Entry 6WMU (electron microscopy, 3.18 A resolution); this record covers chains F and G of the 12 polymer chains in the assembly.

== Chain F ==
Name: RNA polymerase sigma factor RpoD
Organism: Escherichia coli
UniProtKB: Q0P6L9 (Q0P6L9_ECOLX); numbering as in UniProt (aligned over 1-613)
Amino-acid sequence (613 residues; row label = number of the first residue in the row):
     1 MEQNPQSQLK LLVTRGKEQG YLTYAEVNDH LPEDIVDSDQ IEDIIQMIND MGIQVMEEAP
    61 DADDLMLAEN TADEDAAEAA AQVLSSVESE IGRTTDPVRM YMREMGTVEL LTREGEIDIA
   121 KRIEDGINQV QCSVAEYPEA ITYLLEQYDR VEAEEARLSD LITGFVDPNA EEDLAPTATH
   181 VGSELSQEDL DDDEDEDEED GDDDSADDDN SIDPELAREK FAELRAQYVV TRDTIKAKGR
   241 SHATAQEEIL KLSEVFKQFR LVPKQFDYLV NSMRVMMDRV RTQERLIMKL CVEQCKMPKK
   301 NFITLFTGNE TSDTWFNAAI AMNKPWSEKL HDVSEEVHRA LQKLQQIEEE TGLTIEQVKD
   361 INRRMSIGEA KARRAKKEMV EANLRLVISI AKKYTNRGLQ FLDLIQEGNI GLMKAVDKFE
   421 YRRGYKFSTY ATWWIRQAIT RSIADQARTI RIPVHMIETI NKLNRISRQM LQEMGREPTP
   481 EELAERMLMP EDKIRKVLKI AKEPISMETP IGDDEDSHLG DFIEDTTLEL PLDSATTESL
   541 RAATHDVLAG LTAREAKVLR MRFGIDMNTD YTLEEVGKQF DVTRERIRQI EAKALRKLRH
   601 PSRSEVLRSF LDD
Unresolved in the structure: 1-90, 168-212, 237-242, 613

== Chain G ==
Molecule: DNA NT-strand
Sequence (37 nucleotides; row label = number of the first residue in the row):
    11 CCTTGCTTCC ATTGCGGATA AATCCTACTT TTTTATT

== How chain F and chain G interact ==
Residue-residue contacts - 52 pairs, chain F then chain G:
  Val98(F) - DT43(G)  base contact
  Val98(F) - DT44(G)  base contact
  Met102(F) - DT42(G)  base contact
  Met102(F) - DT43(G)  base contact
  Gly106(F) - DT42(G)  base contact
  Leu110(F) - DT41(G)  base contact
  Glu116(F) - DT41(G)  base contact
  Ala382(F) - DT41(G)  base contact
  Asn383(F) - DT41(G)  base contact
  Arg385(F) - DT41(G)  base contact
  Arg385(F) - DT42(G)  salt bridge to the phosphate
  Leu386(F) - DT41(G)  hydrogen bond to the base
  Ile388(F) - DT43(G)  sugar contact
  Ser389(F) - DT41(G)  sugar contact
  Lys392(F) - DT43(G)  hydrogen bond to the phosphate
  Lys392(F) - DT44(G)  salt bridge to the phosphate
  Phe401(F) - DT43(G)  base contact
  Glu420(F) - DA37(G)  base contact
  Arg423(F) - DA37(G)  base contact
  Tyr425(F) - DA37(G)  base contact
  Tyr425(F) - DC38(G)  phosphate contact
  Tyr425(F) - DT39(G)  phosphate contact
  Lys426(F) - DT39(G)  hydrogen bond to the phosphate
  Lys426(F) - DT40(G)  salt bridge to the phosphate
  Lys426(F) - DT41(G)  base contact
  Ser428(F) - DT40(G)  hydrogen bond to the phosphate
  Ser428(F) - DT41(G)  hydrogen bond to the base
  Thr429(F) - DA37(G)  phosphate contact
  Thr429(F) - DC38(G)  sugar contact
  Thr429(F) - DT39(G)  hydrogen bond to the phosphate
  Thr429(F) - DT40(G)  base contact
  Tyr430(F) - DA37(G)  stacking on the base
  Thr432(F) - DT40(G)  base contact
  Trp433(F) - DT36(G)  base contact
  Trp433(F) - DA37(G)  sugar contact
  Trp434(F) - DT36(G)  base contact
  Gln437(F) - DC35(G)  hydrogen bond to the base
  Gln437(F) - DT36(G)  base contact
  Arg441(F) - DT33(G)  salt bridge to the phosphate
  Arg451(F) - DA32(G)  salt bridge to the phosphate
  Pro453(F) - DA31(G)  phosphate contact
  Pro453(F) - DA32(G)  phosphate contact
  His455(F) - DA30(G)  sugar contact
  His455(F) - DA31(G)  salt bridge to the phosphate
  Lys493(F) - DA30(G)  salt bridge to the phosphate
  Arg584(F) - DT14(G)  sugar contact
  Arg584(F) - DG15(G)  salt bridge to the phosphate
  Glu585(F) - DC16(G)  base contact
  Arg586(F) - DT13(G)  salt bridge to the phosphate
  Arg586(F) - DT14(G)  salt bridge to the phosphate
  Gln589(F) - DT14(G)  hydrogen bond to the base
  Gln589(F) - DG15(G)  hydrogen bond to the base
Other interface residues (no listed pair), chain F (41 interface residues in all): Arg99, Met105, Lys414, Lys418, Phe419, Gly424, Val454, Lys496

== In short ==
41 residues of chain F and 18 residues of chain G are in contact, with 9 hydrogen bonds, 10 salt bridges and 1
aromatic stacking contact. Among the polar pairs are Leu386(F)-DT41(G), Ser428(F)-DT41(G) and
Gln437(F)-DC35(G).
Chain F is RNA polymerase sigma factor RpoD (Escherichia coli) and chain G is DNA NT-strand; the structure, E.
coli RNAPs70-SspA-gadA DNA complex, was determined by electron microscopy together with 6WMP from the same
study.
